Entry 8G7E (electron microscopy, 3.90 A resolution); this record covers chains H and I of the 8 polymer chains in the assembly.

Chain H:
Name: DNA-directed RNA polymerase subunit alpha
From: Escherichia coli
Notes: EC 2.7.7.6
UniProt: A0A5B9AW69 (A0A5B9AW69_ECOLX); numbering as in UniProt (aligned over 1-234)
Chain sequence (235 residues; numbered 1 to 235; the number before each row is that of its first residue):
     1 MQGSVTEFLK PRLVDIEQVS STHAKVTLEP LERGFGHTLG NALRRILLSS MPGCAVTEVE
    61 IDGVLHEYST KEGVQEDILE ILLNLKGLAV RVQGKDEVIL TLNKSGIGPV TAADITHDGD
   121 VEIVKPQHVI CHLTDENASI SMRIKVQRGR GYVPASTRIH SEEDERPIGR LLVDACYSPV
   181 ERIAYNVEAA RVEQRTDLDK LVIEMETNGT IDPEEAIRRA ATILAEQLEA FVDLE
Disordered / not traced: 1-4, 159-169, 234-235
Differences from the reference sequence: expression tag (235)

Chain I:
Name: DNA-directed RNA polymerase subunit beta
From: Escherichia coli
UniProt: A7ZUK1 (RPOB_ECO24); residue numbers follow UniProt; this construct covers 1-1341
Chain sequence (1341 residues; numbered 1 to 1341; the number before each row is that of its first residue):
     1 MVYSYTEKKR IRKDFGKRPQ VLDVPYLLSI QLDSFQKFIE QDPEGQYGLE AAFRSVFPIQ
    61 SYSGNSELQY VSYRLGEPVF DVQECQIRGV TYSAPLRVKL RLVIYEREAP EGTVKDIKEQ
   121 EVYMGEIPLM TDNGTFVING TERVIVSQLH RSPGVFFDSD KGKTHSSGKV LYNARIIPYR
   181 GSWLDFEFDP KDNLFVRIDR RRKLPATIIL RALNYTTEQI LDLFFEKVIF EIRDNKLQME
   241 LVPERLRGET ASFDIEANGK VYVEKGRRIT ARHIRQLEKD DVKLIEVPVE YIAGKVVAKD
   301 YIDESTGELI CAANMELSLD LLAKLSQSGH KRIETLFTND LDHGPYISET LRVDPTNDRL
   361 SALVEIYRMM RPGEPPTREA AESLFENLFF SEDRYDLSAV GRMKFNRSLL REEIEGSGIL
   421 SKDDIIDVMK KLIDIRNGKG EVDDIDHLGN RRIRSVGEMA ENQFRVGLVR VERAVKERLS
   481 LGDLDTLMPQ DMINAKPISA AVKEFFGSSQ LSQFMDQNNP LSEITHKRRI SALGPGGLTR
   541 ERAGFEVRDV HPTHYGRVCP IETPEGPNIG LINSLSVYAQ TNEYGFLETP YRKVTDGVVT
   601 DEIHYLSAIE EGNYVIAQAN SNLDEEGHFV EDLVTCRSKG ESSLFSRDQV DYMDVSTQQV
   661 VSVGASLIPF LEHDDANRAL MGANMQRQAV PTLRADKPLV GTGMERAVAV DSGVTAVAKR
   721 GGVVQYVDAS RIVIKVNEDE MYPGEAGIDI YNLTKYTRSN QNTCINQMPC VSLGEPVERG
   781 DVLADGPSTD LGELALGQNM RVAFMPWNGY NFEDSILVSE RVVQEDRFTT IHIQELACVS
   841 RDTKLGPEEI TADIPNVGEA ALSKLDESGI VYIGAEVTGG DILVGKVTPK GETQLTPEEK
   901 LLRAIFGEKA SDVKDSSLRV PNGVSGTVID VQVFTRDGVE KDKRALEIEE MQLKQAKKDL
   961 SEELQILEAG LFSRIRAVLV AGGVEAEKLD KLPRDRWLEL GLTDEEKQNQ LEQLAEQYDE
  1021 LKHEFEKKLE AKRRKITQGD DLAPGVLKIV KVYLAVKRRI QPGDKMAGRH GNKGVISKIN
  1081 PIEDMPYDEN GTPVDIVLNP LGVPSRMNIG QILETHLGMA AKGIGDKINA MLKQQQEVAK
  1141 LREFIQRAYD LGADVRQKVD LSTFSDEEVM RLAENLRKGM PIATPVFDGA KEAEIKELLK
  1201 LGDLPTSGQI RLYDGRTGEQ FERPVTVGYM YMLKLNHLVD DKMHARSTGS YSLVTQQPLG
  1261 GKAQFGGQRF GEMEVWALEA YGAAYTLQEM LTVKSDDVNG RTKMYKNIVD GNHQMEPGMP
  1321 ESFNVLLKEI RSLGINIELE D
Disordered / not traced: 1, 891-914
Curated features (UniProtKB/Swiss-Prot):
  - modified residue (N6-acetyllysine): Lys1022, Lys1200

Interface between chain H and chain I:
Contacting residue pairs (6):
  Arg33(H) with Glu820(I), salt bridge; Pro1081(I)
  Gly34(H) with Glu1083(I)
  Asn41(H) with Thr1217(I), hydrogen bond (side chain-backbone)
  Arg44(H) with Thr1217(I)
  Arg45(H) with Thr1217(I), hydrogen bond (side chain-backbone)
Also at the interface, not in a pair above, chain H (7 interface residues in all): His37, Tyr185
Also at the interface, not in a pair above, chain I (7 interface residues in all): Asp1084, Arg1216, Glu1219

Overview:
The chain H/chain I interface involves 7 residues from each chain; the contacts include 2 hydrogen bonds and 1
salt bridge. Polar pairs include Arg33(H)-Glu820(I), Asn41(H)-Thr1217(I) and Arg45(H)-Thr1217(I).
Chain H is DNA-directed RNA polymerase subunit alpha and chain I is DNA-directed RNA polymerase subunit beta,
both from Escherichia coli; the structure, Cryo-EM structure of 3DVA component 0 of Escherichia coli que-PEC
(paused elongation complex) RNA Polymerase plus ..., was determined by electron microscopy together with 8F3C,
8G00, 8G1S, 8G2W, 8G4W and 8G8Z from the same study.
